2QA3 - chain A; structure by X-ray diffraction, 1.75 A resolution.

Chain A:
Protein: Aspartate aminotransferase
Organism: Escherichia coli
Notes: EC 2.6.1.1
Reference sequence: P00509 (AAT_ECOLI); numbering as in UniProt (aligned over 1-396)
Chain sequence (396 residues; each row starts with the number of its first residue):
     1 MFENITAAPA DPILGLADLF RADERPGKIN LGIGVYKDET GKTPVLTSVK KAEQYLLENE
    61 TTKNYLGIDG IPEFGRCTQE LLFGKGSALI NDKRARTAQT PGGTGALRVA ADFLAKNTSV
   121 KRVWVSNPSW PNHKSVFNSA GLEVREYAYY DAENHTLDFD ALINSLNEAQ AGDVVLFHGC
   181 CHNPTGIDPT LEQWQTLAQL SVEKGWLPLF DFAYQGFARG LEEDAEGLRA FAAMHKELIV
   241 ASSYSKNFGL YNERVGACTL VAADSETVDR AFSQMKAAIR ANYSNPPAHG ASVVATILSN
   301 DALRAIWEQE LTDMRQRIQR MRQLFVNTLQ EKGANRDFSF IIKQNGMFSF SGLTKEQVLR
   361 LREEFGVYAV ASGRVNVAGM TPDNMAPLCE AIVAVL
Disordered / not traced: 11-16, 24-28
Modified residues: Lys-246 (n~6~-(5-carboxy-3-thienyl)-l-lysine; KST)
UniProt features mapped onto this chain:
  - binding site (L-aspartate): Gly-34, Trp-130, Asn-183, Arg-374
  - mutagenesis: Tyr-65 (Y65F/S: Slight changes in activity), His-133 (H133A: Slight increase in maximum velocity of the overall transamination reaction between aspartate and 2-oxoglutarate ...), Arg-280 (R280V: Reduces first-order rate constant over 25000-fold), Arg-374 (R374A: Reduces first-order rate constant about 10000-fold; R374F/Y: Second-order rate constants are reduced by >5 orders of magnitude)

In short:
UniProt lists 4 L-aspartate-binding residues and 4 mutagenesis sites.
Chain A is Aspartate aminotransferase (Escherichia coli); the structure, Structural Studies Reveal the
Inactivation of E. coli L-aspartate aminotransferase by (S)-4,5-amino-dihydro-2-thiophenecarboxylic acid
(SADTA) via two ..., was determined by X-ray diffraction (same publication as 2QB2, 2QB3, 2Q7W and 2QBT).
